Entry 2RET (X-ray diffraction, 2.21 A resolution); this record covers chains C and G of the 8 polymer chains in the assembly.

== Chain C (and G) ==
Molecule: Pseudopilin EpsI
Organism: Vibrio vulnificus
Notes: chain G of this document is another copy of the same molecule, construct and numbering; everything in this record applies to it too
Reference sequence: Q7MPZ1 (Q7MPZ1_VIBVY); residues 25-110 here correspond to UniProt positions 57-142 (UniProt number = residue number + 32)
Amino-acid sequence (103 residues; each row starts with the number of its first residue):
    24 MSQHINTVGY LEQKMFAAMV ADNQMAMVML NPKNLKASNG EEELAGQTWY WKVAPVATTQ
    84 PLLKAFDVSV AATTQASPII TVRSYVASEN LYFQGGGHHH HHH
Unresolved in the structure: 24-29, 57, 82, 112-126 (chain G: 24-29, 111-126)
Differences from the reference sequence: expression tag (24, 111-126); engineered mutation Thr96 (Glu128 in Q7MPZ1), Thr97 (Lys129 in Q7MPZ1)
Modified positions: Mse24 (selenomethionine); Mse38, Mse42, Mse48, Mse50, Mse52 (selenomethionine; parent Met)

== How chain C and chain G interact ==
Residue-residue contacts (13):
  Ala80(C) with Thr82(G)
  Thr81(C) with Thr82(G)
  Gln83(C) with Gln83(G); Leu86(G); Tyr108(G)
  Pro84(C) with Tyr108(G)
  Leu85(C) with Tyr108(G), hydrophobic
  Leu86(C) with Gln83(G); Leu86(G), hydrophobic
  Tyr108(C) with Thr82(G); Gln83(G); Pro84(G); Leu85(G), hydrophobic
Interface residues without a listed pair, chain C (8 interface residues in all): Arg106

== Summary ==
8 residues of chain C face 6 of chain G across their interface.
Both chains are Pseudopilin EpsI (Vibrio vulnificus). Entry 2RET (The crystal structure of a binary complex of
two pseudopilins: EpsI and EpsJ from the Type ...) was determined by X-ray diffraction.
